PDB entry 1K1A | X-ray diffraction, 1.86 A resolution | chain A

[Chain A]
Protein: B-cell lymphoma 3-encoded protein
From: Homo sapiens
Notes: fragment: ankyrin repeat domain
UniProtKB: P20749 (BCL3_HUMAN); residue numbers follow UniProt; this construct covers 119-359
Sequence (241 residues; row label = number of the first residue in the row):
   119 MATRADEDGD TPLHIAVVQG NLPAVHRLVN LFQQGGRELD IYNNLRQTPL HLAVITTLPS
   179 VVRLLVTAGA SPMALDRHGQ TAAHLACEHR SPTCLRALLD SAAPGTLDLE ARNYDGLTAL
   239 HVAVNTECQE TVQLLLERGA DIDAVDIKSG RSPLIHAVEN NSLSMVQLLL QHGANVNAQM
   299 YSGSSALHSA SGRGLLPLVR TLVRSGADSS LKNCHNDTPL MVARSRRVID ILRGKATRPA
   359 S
Disordered / not traced: 119-124, 353-359
What the authors report for this chain:
  - interface residues: Asp-128, Arg-318, Arg-322
  - specificity-determining residues: Glu-277, Ser-302 (proposed by the authors, not directly observed)

[Overview]
The paper reports interface residues Asp-128, Arg-318 and Arg-322; specificity determinants Glu-277 and
Ser-302.
Chain A is B-cell lymphoma 3-encoded protein (Homo sapiens); the structure, Crystal structure of the ankyrin
repeat domain of Bcl-3: a unique member of the IkappaB protein ..., was determined by X-ray diffraction,
deposited together with 1K1B.
